5YTG - chains A and C of the 3 polymer chains in the assembly; structure by X-ray diffraction, 2.07 A resolution.

[Chain A]
Name: DNA polymerase I, thermostable
From: Thermus aquaticus
Notes: EC 2.7.7.7
UniProt: P19821 (DPO1_THEAQ); residues 294-832 here = UniProt positions 294-832
Amino-acid sequence (539 residues; each row starts with the number of its first residue):
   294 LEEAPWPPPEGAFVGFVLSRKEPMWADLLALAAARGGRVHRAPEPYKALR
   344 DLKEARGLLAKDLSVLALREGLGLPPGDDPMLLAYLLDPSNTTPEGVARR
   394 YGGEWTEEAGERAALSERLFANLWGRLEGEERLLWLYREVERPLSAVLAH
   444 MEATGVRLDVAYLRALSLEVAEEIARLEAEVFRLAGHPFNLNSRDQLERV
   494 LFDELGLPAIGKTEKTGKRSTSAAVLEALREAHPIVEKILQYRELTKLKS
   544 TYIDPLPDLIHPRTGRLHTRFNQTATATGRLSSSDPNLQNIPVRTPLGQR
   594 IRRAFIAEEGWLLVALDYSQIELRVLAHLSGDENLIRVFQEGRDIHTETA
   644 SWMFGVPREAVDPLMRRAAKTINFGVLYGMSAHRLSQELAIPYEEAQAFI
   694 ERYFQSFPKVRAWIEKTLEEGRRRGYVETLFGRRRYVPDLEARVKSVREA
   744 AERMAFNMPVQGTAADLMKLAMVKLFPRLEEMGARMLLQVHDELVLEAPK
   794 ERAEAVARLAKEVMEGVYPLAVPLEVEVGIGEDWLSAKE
Bound ions: Mg2+ site 1: Asp610, Tyr611, Asp785 (together with 2'-deoxyguanosine-5'-triphosphate); Mg2+ site 2: Asp610, Asp785 (together with 2'-deoxyguanosine-5'-triphosphate)
Ligand contacts: 2'-deoxyguanosine-5'-triphosphate (DGT): Arg573, Asp610, Tyr611, Ser612, Gln613, Ile614, Glu615, His639, Arg659, Arg660, Lys663, Thr664, Phe667, Tyr671, Asn750, Asp785

[Chain C]
Molecule: 16-nt DNA strand
Sequence (16 nucleotides; each row starts with the number of its first residue):
   201 AAACGGCGCCGXGGTC
Modified residues: 94O (3-(2-deoxy-5-O-phosphono-beta-D-erythro-pentofuranosyl)-2H-indeno[2',1':5,6]pyrido[2,3-d]pyrimidine-2,6(3H)-dione) at position 212

[How chain A and chain C interact]
Residue-residue contacts - 49 pairs, chain A then chain C:
  Asn483(A) - 94O_212(C)  hydrogen bond to the phosphate
  Asn485(A) - DG211(C)  phosphate contact
  Asn485(A) - 94O_212(C)  hydrogen bond to the phosphate
  Ser486(A) - DG213(C)  hydrogen bond to the phosphate
  Asp488(A) - DG213(C)  sugar contact
  Gln489(A) - DG213(C)  phosphate contact
  Ile503(A) - DA201(C)  base contact
  Gly504(A) - DA201(C)  sugar contact
  Lys505(A) - DA201(C)  hydrogen bond to the sugar
  Ser543(A) - DC210(C)  phosphate contact
  Ser543(A) - DG211(C)  phosphate contact
  Thr544(A) - DC210(C)  sugar contact
  Pro548(A) - DC210(C)  phosphate contact
  Ala568(A) - DG208(C)  phosphate contact
  Thr569(A) - DC207(C)  phosphate contact
  Ala570(A) - DG206(C)  phosphate contact
  Ala570(A) - DC207(C)  hydrogen bond to the phosphate
  Thr571(A) - DG206(C)  sugar contact
  Arg573(A) - DG205(C)  base contact
  Arg573(A) - DG206(C)  hydrogen bond to the base
  Ser575(A) - DC207(C)  phosphate contact
  Ser575(A) - DG208(C)  hydrogen bond to the phosphate
  Ser576(A) - DG208(C)  sugar contact
  Ser577(A) - DG208(C)  phosphate contact
  Ser577(A) - DC209(C)  phosphate contact
  Asp578(A) - DC209(C)  hydrogen bond to the phosphate
  Asn580(A) - DG208(C)  hydrogen bond to the sugar
  Asn580(A) - DC209(C)  phosphate contact
  Phe667(A) - DC204(C)  base contact
  Gly668(A) - DC204(C)  sugar contact
  Tyr671(A) - DC204(C)  sugar contact
  Met673(A) - DC204(C)  hydrogen bond to the sugar
  Ser674(A) - DA203(C)  sugar contact
  Ser674(A) - DC204(C)  hydrogen bond to the phosphate
  His676(A) - DA202(C)  phosphate contact
  His676(A) - DA203(C)  phosphate contact
  Arg677(A) - DA202(C)  base contact
  Arg677(A) - DC204(C)  salt bridge to the phosphate
  Gln680(A) - DA201(C)  hydrogen bond to the base
  Arg728(A) - DG206(C)  salt bridge to the phosphate
  Glu742(A) - DA203(C)  base contact
  Arg746(A) - DA203(C)  sugar contact
  Arg746(A) - DC204(C)  hydrogen bond to the phosphate
  Arg746(A) - DG205(C)  salt bridge to the phosphate
  Met747(A) - DG205(C)  phosphate contact
  Met747(A) - DG206(C)  phosphate contact
  Asn750(A) - DG205(C)  sugar contact
  Gln754(A) - DG205(C)  base contact
  Gln754(A) - DG206(C)  hydrogen bond to the sugar
Interface residues without a listed pair, chain A (44 interface residues in all): Ala517, Lys540, Asn565, Pro579, Asn583, Thr664, Gly672, Ser739, His784

[In short]
Chain A and chain C form an interface of 44 and 13 residues respectively; the contacts include 14 hydrogen
bonds and 3 salt bridges. Polar contacts include Arg573(A)-DG206(C), Gln680(A)-DA201(C) and
Lys505(A)-DA201(C). Chain A binds 2'-deoxyguanosine-5'-triphosphate.
Here chain A is DNA polymerase I, thermostable (Thermus aquaticus) and chain C is a 16-nt DNA strand. Entry
5YTG (Structure of large fragment of DNA Polymerase I from Thermus aquaticus Host-Guest complex with the
unnatural ...) was determined by X-ray diffraction together with 5YTC, 5YTD, 5YTE, 5YTF, 5YTH and 5Z3N from
the same study.
